PDB entry 6U7N | X-ray diffraction, 3.32 A resolution | chain A

# Chain A
Molecule: Neurotrimin
Organism: Homo sapiens
UniProtKB: Q9P121 (NTRI_HUMAN); numbering as in UniProt (aligned over 36-311)
Chain sequence (314 residues; numbered 6 to 319; the number before each row is that of its first residue):
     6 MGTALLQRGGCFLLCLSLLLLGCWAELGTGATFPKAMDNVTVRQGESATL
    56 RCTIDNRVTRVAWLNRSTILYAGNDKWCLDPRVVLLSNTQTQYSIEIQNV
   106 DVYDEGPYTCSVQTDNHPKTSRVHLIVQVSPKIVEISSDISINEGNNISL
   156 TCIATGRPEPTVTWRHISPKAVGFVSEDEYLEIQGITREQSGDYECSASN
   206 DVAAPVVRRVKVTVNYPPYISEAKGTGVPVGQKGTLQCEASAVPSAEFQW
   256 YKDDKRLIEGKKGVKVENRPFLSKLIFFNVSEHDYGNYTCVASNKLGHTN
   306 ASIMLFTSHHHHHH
Unresolved in the structure: 6-42, 231-239, 267-270, 312-319
Construct notes: initiating methionine (6); expression tag (7-35, 312-319)
Disulfide bonds: C157-C201, C243-C295
Glycans and other covalent adducts: glycan linked to N70
Reported in the primary citation:
  - self-association interface (contacts with another copy of this molecule); pairs are residue here / residue on that copy: R65-W82, V66-W82, A67-W82, A77-W82, S116-W82, V117-W82, T64, R65, V66, A67, L69, S72, T73, A77, D80, K81, W82, C83, L84, T114, S116, V117, N121, P123, T125

# Summary
The paper reports a self-association interface involving T64, R65 and V66 among others.
Chain A is Neurotrimin (Homo sapiens); the structure, Crystal structure of neurotrimin (NTM), was determined
by X-ray diffraction, deposited together with 6U6T.
